Entry 8TTY (X-ray diffraction, 2.10 A resolution); this record covers chains A and B.

# Chain A (and B)
Molecule: Toll-like receptor 7
From: Macaca mulatta
Notes: chain B of this document is another copy of the same molecule, construct and numbering; everything in this record applies to it too
UniProt: G8E2R2 (G8E2R2_MACMU); residues 27-839 here correspond to UniProt positions 26-838 (UniProt number = residue number - 1)
Chain sequence (817 residues; each row starts with the number of its first residue):
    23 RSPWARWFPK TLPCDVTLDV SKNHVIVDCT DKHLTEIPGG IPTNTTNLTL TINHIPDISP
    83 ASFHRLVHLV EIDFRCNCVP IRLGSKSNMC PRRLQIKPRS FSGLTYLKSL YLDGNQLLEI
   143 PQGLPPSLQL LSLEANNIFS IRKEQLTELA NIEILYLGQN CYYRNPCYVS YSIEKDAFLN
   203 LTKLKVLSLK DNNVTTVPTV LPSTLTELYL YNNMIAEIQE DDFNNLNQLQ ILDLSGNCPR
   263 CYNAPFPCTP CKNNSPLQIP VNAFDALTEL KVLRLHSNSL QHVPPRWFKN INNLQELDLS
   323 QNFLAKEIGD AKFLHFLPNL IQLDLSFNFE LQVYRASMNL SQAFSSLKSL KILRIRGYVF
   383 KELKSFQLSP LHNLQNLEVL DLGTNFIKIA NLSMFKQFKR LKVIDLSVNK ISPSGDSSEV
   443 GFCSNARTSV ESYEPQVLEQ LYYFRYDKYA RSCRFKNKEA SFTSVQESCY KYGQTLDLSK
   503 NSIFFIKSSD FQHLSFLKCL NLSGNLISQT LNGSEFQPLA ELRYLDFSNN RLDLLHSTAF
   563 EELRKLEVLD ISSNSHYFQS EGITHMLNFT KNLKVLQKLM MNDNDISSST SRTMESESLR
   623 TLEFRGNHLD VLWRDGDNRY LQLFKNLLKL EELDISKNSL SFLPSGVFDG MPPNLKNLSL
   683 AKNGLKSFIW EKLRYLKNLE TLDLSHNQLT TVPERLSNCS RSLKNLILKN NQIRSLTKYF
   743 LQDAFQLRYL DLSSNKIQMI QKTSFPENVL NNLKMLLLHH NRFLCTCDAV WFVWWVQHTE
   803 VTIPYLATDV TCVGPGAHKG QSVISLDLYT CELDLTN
Unresolved in the structure: 23-26, 436-462, 476-489, 836-839
Disulfide bonds: Cys-36/Cys-51, Cys-98/Cys-475, Cys-100/Cys-112, Cys-183/Cys-189, Cys-260/Cys-273, Cys-263/Cys-270, Cys-491/Cys-521, Cys-787/Cys-814, Cys-789/Cys-833
Covalently attached groups: N-acetylglucosamine (NAG) linked to Asn-69, Asn-215, Asn-361, Asn-413, Asn-523, Asn-534, Asn-590, Asn-679, Asn-720
Sequence notes: expression tag (23-26); conflict Gln-167 (Asn166 in G8E2R2), Gln-389 (Asn388 in G8E2R2), Gln-488 (Asn487 in G8E2R2), Gln-799 (Asn798 in G8E2R2)
Small-molecule neighbours:
  - QEC (N~7~-butyl-2-({4-[(cyclobutylamino)methyl]-2-methoxyphenyl}methyl)-2H-pyrazolo[4,3-d]pyrimidine-5,7-diamine), molecule 1: Phe-349, Phe-351, Gln-354, Val-355, Tyr-356, Gly-379, Val-381, Thr-406, Phe-408
  - QEC, molecule 2: Thr-532, Asp-555, Leu-557, Gly-584, Ile-585, Thr-586
From the paper describing this entry:
  - binding site for QEC: Asp-555

# Chain A / chain B interface
Pairs across the interface (80):
  Arg-104(A) with Asp-637(B); Gly-638(B)
  Lys-108(A) with Asp-637(B), salt bridge; Phe-664(B); Ser-689(B)
  Ser-109(A) with Lys-688(B); Ser-689(B)
  Tyr-185(A) with Gly-638(B)
  Arg-186(A) with Arg-636(B); Asp-637(B)
  Tyr-264(A) with Thr-586(B), hydrogen bond
  Asn-265(A) with Ile-585(B); Thr-586(B), hydrogen bond; Thr-612(B), hydrogen bond
  Ala-266(A) with Arg-641(B), hydrogen bond (backbone-side chain)
  Pro-267(A) with Asp-639(B); Arg-641(B), hydrogen bond (backbone-side chain)
  Phe-268(A) with Asp-639(B); Arg-641(B)
  Pro-269(A) with Asp-639(B); Arg-641(B)
  Thr-406(A) with Ile-585(B)
  Phe-408(A) with Asp-555(B)
  Val-430(A) with Ser-582(B)
  Lys-432(A) with Ser-530(B), hydrogen bond (side chain-backbone); Tyr-579(B), hydrogen bond
  Leu-463(A) with Glu-583(B)
  Tyr-464(A) with Glu-583(B), hydrogen bond (backbone-side chain)
  Tyr-465(A) with Glu-583(B), hydrogen bond (backbone-side chain)
  Phe-466(A) with Glu-583(B), hydrogen bond (backbone-side chain); Gly-584(B)
  Lys-502(A) with His-578(B); Gln-581(B)
  Asn-503(A) with Arg-553(B), hydrogen bond (backbone-side chain)
  Ser-504(A) with Ser-530(B)
  Phe-506(A) with Phe-506(B), hydrophobic
  Gly-526(A) with Arg-553(B), hydrogen bond (backbone-side chain)
  Asn-527(A) with Arg-553(B), hydrogen bond (backbone-side chain)
  Leu-528(A) with Leu-528(B); Ser-530(B); Arg-553(B)
  Ser-530(A) with Lys-432(B); Ser-504(B); Leu-528(B)
  Arg-553(A) with Asn-503(B), hydrogen bond (side chain-backbone); Gly-526(B), hydrogen bond (side chain-backbone); Asn-527(B), hydrogen bond (side chain-backbone); Leu-528(B)
  Asp-555(A) with Phe-408(B); Lys-432(B), salt bridge
  His-578(A) with Lys-502(B)
  Tyr-579(A) with Lys-432(B), hydrogen bond
  Ser-582(A) with Val-430(B)
  Glu-583(A) with Leu-463(B); Tyr-464(B), hydrogen bond (side chain-backbone); Tyr-465(B), hydrogen bond (side chain-backbone); Phe-466(B), hydrogen bond (side chain-backbone)
  Gly-584(A) with Phe-466(B)
  Ile-585(A) with Asn-265(B); Thr-406(B)
  Thr-586(A) with Tyr-264(B), hydrogen bond; Asn-265(B), hydrogen bond
  Thr-612(A) with Asn-265(B), hydrogen bond
  Arg-636(A) with Arg-186(B)
  Asp-637(A) with Arg-104(B); Lys-108(B), salt bridge; Arg-186(B)
  Gly-638(A) with Arg-104(B); Tyr-185(B)
  Asp-639(A) with Pro-267(B); Phe-268(B); Pro-269(B)
  Arg-641(A) with Ala-266(B), hydrogen bond (side chain-backbone); Pro-267(B), hydrogen bond (side chain-backbone); Phe-268(B), hydrogen bond (side chain-backbone); Pro-269(B)
  Phe-664(A) with Lys-108(B)
  Lys-688(A) with Ser-109(B)
  Ser-689(A) with Lys-108(B); Ser-109(B)
Interface residues without a listed pair, chain A (50 interface residues in all): Ile-103, Phe-349, Arg-467, Gln-531, Thr-532
Interface residues without a listed pair, chain B (50 interface residues in all): Ile-103, Phe-349, Arg-467, Asn-551

# Summary
The chain A/chain B interface involves 50 residues from each chain, with 26 hydrogen bonds and 3 salt bridges.
Polar contacts include Lys-108(A)/Asp-637(B), Asp-555(A)/Lys-432(B) and Tyr-264(A)/Thr-586(B). Chain A binds
compound QEC. Covalently linked N-acetylglucosamine: at Asn-69(A), Asn-215(A), Asn-361(A), Asn-413(A),
Asn-523(A) and Asn-534(A) and 3 more. The paper reports a binding site for QEC at Asp-555(A).
Chain A and chain B are both Toll-like receptor 7 (Macaca mulatta); the structure, Crystal structure of monkey
TLR7 ectodomain with compound 5, was determined by X-ray diffraction.
